Entry 8HGR (X-ray diffraction, 1.84 A resolution); this record covers chain A.

[Chain A]
Protein: Flavodoxin
Organism: Synechococcus elongatus PCC 7942
UniProtKB: P10340 (FLAV_SYNE7); residues 1-169 here correspond to UniProt positions 2-170 (UniProt number = residue number + 1)
Chain sequence (186 residues; row label = number of the first residue in the row; numbers below 1 keep their minus sign (Met-7 is residue -7)):
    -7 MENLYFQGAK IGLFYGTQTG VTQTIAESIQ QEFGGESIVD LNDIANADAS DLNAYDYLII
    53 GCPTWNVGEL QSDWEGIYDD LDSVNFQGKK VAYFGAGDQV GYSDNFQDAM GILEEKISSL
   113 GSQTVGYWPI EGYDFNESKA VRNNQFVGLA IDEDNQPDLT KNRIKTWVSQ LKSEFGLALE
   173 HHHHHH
Unresolved in the structure: -7 to 0, 172-178
Construct notes: initiating methionine (-7); expression tag (-6 to 0, 170-178)
Bound ions: Mg2+ near Asp74 (its only coordinating residue here)

[Summary]
Chain A is Flavodoxin (Synechococcus elongatus PCC 7942); the structure, The apo-flavodoxin monomer from
Synechococcus elongatus PCC 7942, was determined by X-ray diffraction (same publication as 8HGQ).
